6AWC - chains A and O of the 27 polymer chains in the assembly; structure by electron microscopy, 7.90 A resolution (low resolution: residue-level contacts below are approximate; hydrogen-bond / salt-bridge calls are withheld).

# Chain A
Molecule: 16S rRNA
Source organism: Escherichia coli
Sequence (1539 nucleotides; numbered 2 to 1540; the number before each row is that of its first residue):
     2 AAUUGAAGAG UUUGAUCAUG GCUCAGAUUG AACGCUGGCG GCAGGCCUAA CACAUGCAAG
    62 UCGAACGGUA ACAGGAAGAA GCUUGCUUCU UUGCUGACGA GUGGCGGACG GGUGAGUAAU
   122 GUCUGGGAAA CUGCCUGAUG GAGGGGGAUA ACUACUGGAA ACGGUAGCUA AUACCGCAUA
   182 ACGUCGCAAG ACCAAAGAGG GGGACCUUCG GGCCUCUUGC CAUCGGAUGU GCCCAGAUGG
   242 GAUUAGCUAG UAGGUGGGGU AACGGCUCAC CUAGGCGACG AUCCCUAGCU GGUCUGAGAG
   302 GAUGACCAGC CACACUGGAA CUGAGACACG GUCCAGACUC CUACGGGAGG CAGCAGUGGG
   362 GAAUAUUGCA CAAUGGGCGC AAGCCUGAUG CAGCCAUGCC GCGUGUAUGA AGAAGGCCUU
   422 CGGGUUGUAA AGUACUUUCA GCGGGGAGGA AGGGAGUAAA GUUAAUACCU UUGCUCAUUG
   482 ACGUUACCCG CAGAAGAAGC ACCGGCUAAC UCCGUGCCAG CAGCCGCGGU AAUACGGAGG
   542 GUGCAAGCGU UAAUCGGAAU UACUGGGCGU AAAGCGCACG CAGGCGGUUU GUUAAGUCAG
   602 AUGUGAAAUC CCCGGGCUCA ACCUGGGAAC UGCAUCUGAU ACUGGCAAGC UUGAGUCUCG
   662 UAGAGGGGGG UAGAAUUCCA GGUGUAGCGG UGAAAUGCGU AGAGAUCUGG AGGAAUACCG
   722 GUGGCGAAGG CGGCCCCCUG GACGAAGACU GACGCUCAGG UGCGAAAGCG UGGGGAGCAA
   782 ACAGGAUUAG AUACCCUGGU AGUCCACGCC GUAAACGAUG UCGACUUGGA GGUUGUGCCC
   842 UUGAGGCGUG GCUUCCGGAG CUAACGCGUU AAGUCGACCG CCUGGGGAGU ACGGCCGCAA
   902 GGUUAAAACU CAAAUGAAUU GACGGGGGCC CGCACAAGCG GUGGAGCAUG UGGUUUAAUU
   962 CGAUGCAACG CGAAGAACCU UACCUGGUCU UGACAUCCAC GGAAGUUUUC AGAGAUGAGA
  1022 AUGUGCCUUC GGGAACCGUG AGACAGGUGC UGCAUGGCUG UCGUCAGCUC GUGUUGUGAA
  1082 AUGUUGGGUU AAGUCCCGCA ACGAGCGCAA CCCUUAUCCU UUGUUGCCAG CGGUCCGGCC
  1142 GGGAACUCAA AGGAGACUGC CAGUGAUAAA CUGGAGGAAG GUGGGGAUGA CGUCAAGUCA
  1202 UCAUGGCCCU UACGACCAGG GCUACACACG UGCUACAAUG GCGCAUACAA AGAGAAGCGA
  1262 CCUCGCGAGA GCAAGCGGAC CUCAUAAAGU GCGUCGUAGU CCGGAUUGGA GUCUGCAACU
  1322 CGACUCCAUG AAGUCGGAAU CGCUAGUAAU CGUGGAUCAG AAUGCCACGG UGAAUACGUU
  1382 CCCGGGCCUU GUACACACCG CCCGUCACAC CAUGGGAGUG GGUUGCAAAA GAAGUAGGUA
  1442 GCUUAACCUU CGGGAGGGCG CUUACCACUU UGUGAUUCAU GACUGGGGUG AAGUCGUAAC
  1502 AAGGUAACCG UAGGGGAACC UGCGGUUGGA UCACCUCCU
Not modelled in the structure: 1400-1495

# Chain O
Molecule: 30S ribosomal protein S12
Source organism: Escherichia coli
Reference sequence: B7MCV7 (RS12_ECO45); residues 1-123 here correspond to UniProt positions 2-124 (UniProt number = residue number + 1)
Sequence (123 residues; each row starts with the number of its first residue):
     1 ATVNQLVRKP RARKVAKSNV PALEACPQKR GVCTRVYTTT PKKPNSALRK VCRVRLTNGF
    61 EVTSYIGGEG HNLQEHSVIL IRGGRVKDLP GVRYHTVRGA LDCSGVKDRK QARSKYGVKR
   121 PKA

# Chain A / chain O interface
Residue-residue contacts (80):
  A33(A) with Gln28(O); Leu80(O)
  C34(A) with Val97(O); Gly99(O)
  G35(A) with Gly99(O); Arg113(O); Ser114(O); Gly117(O)
  C36(A) with Val118(O); Lys119(O)
  U37(A) with Lys119(O); Arg120(O)
  C48(A) with Ala25(O)
  U49(A) with Leu23(O)
  G362(A) with Arg30(O); Thr57(O)
  A363(A) with Pro27(O); Gln28(O); Arg30(O); Thr57(O); Leu80(O); Leu101(O)
  A364(A) with Leu101(O)
  C501(A) with Arg113(O); Arg120(O)
  A502(A) with Gln111(O); Ala112(O); Arg113(O); Ser114(O)
  C503(A) with Gln111(O)
  A520(A) with Glu69(O)
  G521(A) with Glu69(O); Arg109(O)
  C522(A) with Arg109(O)
  A523(A) with Arg49(O); Asp88(O); Lys115(O); Tyr116(O)
  C525(A) with Lys87(O)
  C526(A) with Lys87(O)
  G537(A) with Asp108(O); Arg109(O)
  G538(A) with Asp108(O); Arg109(O); Lys110(O); Gln111(O)
  G550(A) with Ser114(O); Lys115(O)
  U551(A) with Arg82(O); Lys115(O)
  U552(A) with Gln28(O); Arg82(O); Gly83(O); Gly84(O)
  A553(A) with Pro27(O); Gly83(O); Gly84(O)
  U562(A) with Ala12(O); Arg13(O); Lys14(O)
  C564(A) with Arg11(O)
  G567(A) with Arg11(O)
  A583(A) with Arg8(O)
  G584(A) with Asn4(O)
  G585(A) with Asn4(O)
  C879(A) with Thr2(O); Asn4(O)
  C880(A) with Thr2(O); Asn4(O); Gln5(O); Arg8(O)
  G881(A) with Gln5(O)
  C883(A) with Arg11(O)
  U884(A) with Lys14(O)
  C910(A) with Arg93(O)
  U911(A) with Pro90(O); Gly91(O)
  C912(A) with Lys42(O); Arg85(O)
  A913(A) with Lys42(O)
Also at the interface, not in a pair above, chain A (52 interface residues in all): A32, A50, A303, C504, G524, A539, A554, U555, U561, G568, C758, C882
Also at the interface, not in a pair above, chain O (53 interface residues in all): Ala1, Val15, Ala16, Asn19, Lys29, Leu48, Gly68, His95, Arg98, Lys122

# Summary
52 residues of chain A and 53 residues of chain O are in contact.
Here chain A is 16S rRNA and chain O is 30S ribosomal protein S12, both from Escherichia coli. Entry 6AWC
(Structure of 30S ribosomal subunit and RNA polymerase complex in rotated state) was determined by electron
microscopy together with 6AWB and 6AWD from the same study.
